5VNH - chains A and B of the 4 polymer chains in the assembly; structure by X-ray diffraction, 2.60 A resolution.

# Chain A
Molecule: Protein transport protein Sec23A
Source organism: Homo sapiens
UniProt: Q15436 (SC23A_HUMAN); residue numbers follow UniProt; this construct covers 1-764
Sequence (764 residues; numbered 1 to 764; the number before each row is that of its first residue):
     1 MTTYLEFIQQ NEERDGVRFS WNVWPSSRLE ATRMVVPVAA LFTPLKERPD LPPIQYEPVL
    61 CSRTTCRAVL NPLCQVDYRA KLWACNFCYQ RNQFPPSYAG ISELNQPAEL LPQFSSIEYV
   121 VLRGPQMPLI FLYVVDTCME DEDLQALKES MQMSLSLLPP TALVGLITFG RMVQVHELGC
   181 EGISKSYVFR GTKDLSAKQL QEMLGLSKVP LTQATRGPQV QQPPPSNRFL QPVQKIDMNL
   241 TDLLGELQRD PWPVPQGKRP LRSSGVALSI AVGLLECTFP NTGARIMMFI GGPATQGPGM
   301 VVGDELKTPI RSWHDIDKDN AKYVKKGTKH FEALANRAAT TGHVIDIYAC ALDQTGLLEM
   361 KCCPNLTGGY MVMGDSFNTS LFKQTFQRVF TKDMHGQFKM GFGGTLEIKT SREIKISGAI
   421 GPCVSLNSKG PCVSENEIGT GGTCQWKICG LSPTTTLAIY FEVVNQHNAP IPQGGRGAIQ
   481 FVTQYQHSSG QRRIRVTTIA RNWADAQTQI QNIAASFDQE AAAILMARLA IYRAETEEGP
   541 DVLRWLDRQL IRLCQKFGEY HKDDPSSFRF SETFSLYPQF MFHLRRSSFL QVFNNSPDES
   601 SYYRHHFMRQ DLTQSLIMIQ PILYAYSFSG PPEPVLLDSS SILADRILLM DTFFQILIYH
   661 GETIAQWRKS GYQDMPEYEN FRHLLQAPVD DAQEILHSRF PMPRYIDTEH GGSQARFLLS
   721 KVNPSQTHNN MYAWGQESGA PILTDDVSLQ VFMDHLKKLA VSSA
Disordered / not traced: 1-2, 206-224, 465-475, 538-540, 724-745
Metal / ion sites: Zn2+: Cys-61, Cys-66, Cys-85, Cys-88

# Chain B
Molecule: Protein transport protein Sec24A
Source organism: Homo sapiens
Notes: fragment: UNP resiudes 346-1093
UniProt: O95486 (SC24A_HUMAN); numbering as in UniProt (aligned over 346-1093)
Sequence (748 residues; each row starts with the number of its first residue):
   346 EGLRVVNLLQ ERNMLPSTPL KPPVPNLHED IQKLNCNPEL FRCTLTSIPQ TQALLNKAKL
   406 PLGLLLHPFK DLVQLPVVTS STIVRCRSCR TYINPFVSFL DQRRWKCNLC YRVNDVPEEF
   466 LYNPLTRVYG EPHRRPEVQN ATIEFMAPSE YMLRPPQPPV YLFVFDVSHN AVETGYLNSV
   526 CQSLLDNLDL LPGNTRTKIG FITFDSTIHF YGLQESLSQP QMLIVSDIED VFIPMPENLL
   586 VNLNESKELV QDLLKTLPQM FTKTLETQSA LGPALQAAFK LMSPTGGRMS VFQTQLPTLG
   646 VGALKPREEP NHRSSAKDIH MTPSTDFYKK LALDCSGQQV AVDLFLLSGQ YSDLASLGCI
   706 SRYSAGSVYY YPSYHHQHNP VQVQKLQKEL QRYLTRKIGF EAVMRIRCTK GLSIHTFHGN
   766 FFVRSTDLLS LPNVNPDAGY AVQMSVEESL TDTQLVSFQS ALLYTSSKGE RRIRVHTLCL
   826 PVVSTLNDVF LGADVQAISG LLANMAVDRS MTASLSDARD ALVNAVIDSL SAYRSSVLSN
   886 QQPGLMVPFS LRLFPLFVLA LLKQKSFQTG TNARLDERIF AMCQVKNQPL VYLMLTTHPS
   946 LYRVDNLSDE GALNISDRTI PQPPILQLSV EKLSRDGAFL MDAGSVLMLW VGKNCTQNFL
  1006 SQVLGVQNYA SIPQPMTDLP ELDTPESARI IAFISWLREQ RPFFPILYVI ADESPMKANF
  1066 LQNMIEDRTE SALSYYEFLL HIQQQVNK
Disordered / not traced: 465-475, 663-665, 883-887
Construct notes: conflict Ala-1056 (Arg in O95486)
Metal / ion sites: Zn2+: Cys-431, Cys-434, Cys-452, Cys-455
Swiss-Prot annotation at these positions:
  - region: Cys-431 to Cys-455 (Zinc finger-like)
  - binding site (Zn(2+)): Cys-431, Cys-434, Cys-452, Cys-455
  - mutagenesis: Arg-541 (R541A: Decreased ability to interact with and package the SNARE SEC22B cargo into COPII vesicles. Has no effect on other cargos packaging)

# How chain A and chain B interact
Contacting residue pairs - 36 pairs, chain A then chain B:
  Met-172(A) / Phe-577(B)  hydrophobic
  Met-172(A) / Ile-578(B)
  Gln-174(A) / Leu-568(B)
  Gly-182(A) / Gln-564(B)
  Ile-183(A) / Gln-564(B)
  Ile-183(A) / Pro-565(B)
  Ile-183(A) / Gln-566(B)
  Ile-183(A) / Met-567(B)  hydrophobic
  Ile-183(A) / Met-605(B)  hydrophobic
  Ser-184(A) / Gln-564(B)
  Ser-184(A) / Gln-566(B)
  Ser-184(A) / Met-567(B)
  Lys-185(A) / Met-567(B)
  Ser-186(A) / Met-567(B)  hydrogen bond (backbone-backbone)
  Ser-186(A) / Leu-568(B)
  Ser-186(A) / Ile-569(B)  hydrogen bond (backbone-backbone)
  Tyr-187(A) / Ile-569(B)  hydrophobic
  Val-188(A) / Leu-568(B)  hydrophobic
  Val-188(A) / Ile-569(B)  hydrogen bond (backbone-backbone)
  Val-188(A) / Phe-577(B)
  Val-188(A) / Pro-579(B)  hydrophobic
  Phe-189(A) / Ser-571(B)
  Phe-189(A) / Phe-577(B)
  Arg-190(A) / Asp-575(B)  salt bridge
  Arg-190(A) / Val-576(B)
  Arg-190(A) / Phe-577(B)
  Lys-193(A) / Asp-572(B)  salt bridge
  Lys-193(A) / Asp-575(B)  salt bridge
  Met-203(A) / Ser-571(B)
  Glu-246(A) / Leu-562(B)
  Glu-246(A) / Ser-563(B)  hydrogen bond
  Gln-248(A) / Gln-559(B)
  Pro-251(A) / Pro-581(B)
  Trp-252(A) / Ile-578(B)
  Trp-252(A) / Pro-579(B)
  Trp-252(A) / Pro-581(B)  hydrophobic
Also at the interface, not in a pair above, chain B (23 interface residues in all): Tyr-556, Ser-561, Val-570, Met-580, Leu-598

# Summary
The interface between chain A and chain B involves 17 residues on one side and 23 on the other; the contacts
include 4 hydrogen bonds and 3 salt bridges. Among the polar pairs are Arg-190(A)/Asp-575(B),
Lys-193(A)/Asp-572(B) and Lys-193(A)/Asp-575(B).
Here chain A is Protein transport protein Sec23A and chain B is Protein transport protein Sec24A, both from
Homo sapiens. Entry 5VNH (Crystal structure of Sec23a/Sec24a/Sec22 complexed with a C-terminal SV sorting
motif) was determined by X-ray diffraction (same publication as 5VNE, 5VNF, 5VNG, 5VNI, 5VNJ, 5VNK and 4
further entries).
